PDB entry 8UWB | X-ray diffraction, 3.15 A resolution | chains A and C of the 3 polymer chains in the assembly

# Chain A
Name: Serine/threonine-protein phosphatase 2A catalytic subunit alpha isoform
From: Homo sapiens
UniProt: P30153; numbering as in UniProt (aligned over 1-589)
Chain sequence (612 residues; row label = number of the first residue in the row; numbers below 1 keep their minus sign (Met-22 is residue -22)):
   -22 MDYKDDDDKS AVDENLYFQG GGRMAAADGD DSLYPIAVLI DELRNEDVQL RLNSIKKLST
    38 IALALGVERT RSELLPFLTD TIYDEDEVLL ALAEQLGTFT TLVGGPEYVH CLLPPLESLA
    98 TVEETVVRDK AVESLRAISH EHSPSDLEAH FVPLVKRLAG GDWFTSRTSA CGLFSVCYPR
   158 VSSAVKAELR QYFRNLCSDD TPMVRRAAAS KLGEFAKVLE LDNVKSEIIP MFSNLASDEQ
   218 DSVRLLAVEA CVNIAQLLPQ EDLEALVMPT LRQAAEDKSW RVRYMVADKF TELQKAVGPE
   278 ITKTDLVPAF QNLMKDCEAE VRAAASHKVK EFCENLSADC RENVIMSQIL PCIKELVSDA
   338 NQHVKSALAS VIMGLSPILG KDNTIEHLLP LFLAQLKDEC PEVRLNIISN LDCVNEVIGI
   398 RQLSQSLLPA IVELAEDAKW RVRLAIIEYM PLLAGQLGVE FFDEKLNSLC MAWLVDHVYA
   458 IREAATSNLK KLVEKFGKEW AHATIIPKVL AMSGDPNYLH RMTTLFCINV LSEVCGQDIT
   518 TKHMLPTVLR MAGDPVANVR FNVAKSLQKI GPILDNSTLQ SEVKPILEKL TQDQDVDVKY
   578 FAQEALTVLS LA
Unresolved in the structure: -22 to 0
Differences from the reference sequence: initiating methionine (-22); expression tag (-21 to 0)
Curated features (UniProtKB/Swiss-Prot):
  - modified residue: Ala2 (N-acetylalanine), Lys280 (N6-acetyllysine)
  - natural variant: Val132 (V132L: In HJS2), Pro179 (P179L: In HJS2), Met180 (M180T: In HJS2; M180V: In HJS2), Arg182 (R182W: In HJS2), Arg258 (R258H: In HJS2), Val470 (V470A: In HJS2; uncertain significance), Arg498 (R498L: In HJS2)

# Chain C
Name: Serine/threonine-protein phosphatase 2A 65 kDa regulatory subunit A alpha isoform
From: Homo sapiens
UniProt: P67775; numbering as in UniProt (aligned over 1-309)
Chain sequence (333 residues; numbered -23 to 309; the number before each row is that of its first residue; numbers below 1 keep their minus sign (Met-23 is residue -23)):
   -23 MDWSHPQFEK SAVDENLYFQ GGGRMDEKVF TKELDQWIEQ LNECKQLSES QVKSLCEKAK
    37 EILTKESNVQ EVRCPVTVCG DVHGQFHDLM ELFRIGGKSP DTNYLFMGDY VDRGYYSVET
    97 VTLLVALKVR YRERITILRG NHESRQITQV YGFYDECLRK YGNANVWKYF TDLFDYLPLT
   157 ALVDGQIFCL HGGLSPSIDT LDHIRALDRL QEVPHEGPMC DLLWSDPDDR GGWGISPRGA
   217 GYTFGQDISE TFNHANGLTL VSRAHQLVME GYNWCHDRNV VTIFSAPNYC YRCGNQAAIM
   277 ELDDTLKYSF LQFDPAPRRG EPHVTRRTPD YFL
Unresolved in the structure: -23 to 0
Differences from the reference sequence: initiating methionine (-23); expression tag (-22 to 0)
Curated features (UniProtKB/Swiss-Prot):
  - active site: His118 (Proton donor)
  - binding site (Mn(2+)): Asp57, His59, Asp85, Asn117, His167, His241
  - binding site (Zn(2+)): Asp57, His59, Asp85
  - binding site (Fe(3+)): Asp85, Asn117, His167, His241
  - modified residue: Tyr307 (Phosphotyrosine), Leu309 (Leucine methyl ester)
  - natural variant: Gly60 (G60V: In HJS3; uncertain significance), Asp88 (D88G: In HJS3), Gln122 (Q122H: In HJS3), Gln125 to Leu309 (deletion: In HJS3), Tyr127 (Y127C: In HJS3), Asp131 (D131H: In HJS3), His191 (H191R: In HJS3), Arg214 to Leu309 (deletion: In HJS3), Asp223 (D223H: In HJS3; D223V: In HJS3), Tyr265 (Y265C: In HJS3), Phe308 (F308FF: In HJS3)
  - mutagenesis: Asp85 (D85N: Loss of phosphatase activity), Leu309 (L309A: Loss of binding to PP2A B-alpha regulatory subunit)
Metal / ion sites: Mn2+ site 1: His59, Asp85; Mn2+ site 2: Asp85, Asn117, His167, His241
What the authors report for this chain:
  - post-translational modification sites: Leu309

# Chain A / chain C interface
Pairs across the interface (54):
  Val25(A) - Leu309(C)
  Glu62(A) - Tyr307(C)
  Glu62(A) - Leu309(C)
  Asp63(A) - Tyr307(C)  hydrogen bond
  Asp63(A) - Phe308(C)
  Glu64(A) - Phe308(C)
  Glu64(A) - Leu309(C)  hydrogen bond (side chain-backbone)
  Leu67(A) - Phe308(C)  hydrophobic
  Glu101(A) - Arg302(C)  salt bridge
  Glu101(A) - Pro305(C)
  Glu101(A) - Tyr307(C)  hydrogen bond
  Thr102(A) - Arg302(C)
  Val103(A) - Arg302(C)
  Val103(A) - Phe308(C)  hydrophobic
  Lys416(A) - Asp290(C)  salt bridge
  Trp417(A) - Glu67(C)  hydrogen bond
  Trp417(A) - Arg70(C)
  Trp417(A) - Ile71(C)
  Arg418(A) - Glu67(C)  salt bridge
  Arg418(A) - Arg70(C)
  Arg418(A) - Pro293(C)
  His454(A) - Ile71(C)
  His454(A) - Leu287(C)
  Val455(A) - Arg70(C)
  Val455(A) - Ile71(C)  hydrophobic
  Tyr456(A) - Arg70(C)
  Tyr456(A) - Ile71(C)  hydrogen bond (backbone-backbone)
  Tyr456(A) - Gly73(C)
  Tyr456(A) - Lys74(C)
  Ala457(A) - Arg70(C)  hydrogen bond (backbone-backbone)
  Glu460(A) - Lys74(C)  salt bridge
  Pro493(A) - Asp280(C)
  Tyr495(A) - Pro51(C)  hydrophobic
  Tyr495(A) - Asp77(C)
  Tyr495(A) - Thr78(C)
  Tyr495(A) - Asn79(C)  hydrogen bond (side chain-backbone)
  Tyr495(A) - Asp280(C)
  Leu496(A) - Thr78(C)
  Leu496(A) - Glu277(C)
  Arg498(A) - Asp280(C)  salt bridge
  Met499(A) - Asp77(C)
  Val533(A) - Asp280(C)
  Asn535(A) - Pro76(C)  hydrogen bond (side chain-backbone)
  Asn535(A) - Asp77(C)  hydrogen bond (side chain-backbone)
  Asn535(A) - Asn79(C)  hydrogen bond
  Asn535(A) - Arg110(C)
  Phe538(A) - Pro76(C)
  Phe538(A) - Asp77(C)
  Asn539(A) - Asp77(C)
  Lys542(A) - Asp77(C)  salt bridge
  Asp572(A) - Arg110(C)  salt bridge
  Asp574(A) - Arg110(C)  salt bridge
  Tyr577(A) - Thr7(C)
  Tyr577(A) - Arg106(C)
Also at the interface, not in a pair above, chain A (34 interface residues in all): Leu29, Asn494, Phe503, Ala534, Phe578
Also at the interface, not in a pair above, chain C (30 interface residues in all): Phe69, Gly72, Tyr107, Glu109, Gln272, Asp279, Arg303
The authors on this interface:
  - interface residues, chain C: Leu309(C)

# Summary
34 residues of chain A and 30 residues of chain C are in contact, with 10 hydrogen bonds and 8 salt bridges.
Among the polar pairs are Glu101(A)-Arg302(C), Lys416(A)-Asp290(C) and Arg418(A)-Glu67(C). The paper reports
the interface residue Leu309(C); a modification site at Leu309(C).
Here chain A is Serine/threonine-protein phosphatase 2A catalytic subunit alpha isoform and chain C is
Serine/threonine-protein phosphatase 2A 65 kDa regulatory subunit A alpha isoform, both from Homo sapiens.
Entry 8UWB (Crystal structure of PP2A PPP2R1A-PPP2CA-PPP2R5E phosphatase) was determined by X-ray diffraction.
